8XMI - chains D and E of the 12 polymer chains in the assembly; structure by electron microscopy, 3.00 A resolution.

[Chain D (and E)]
Protein: Ktr system potassium uptake protein A
From: Bacillus subtilis
Notes: chain E of this document is another copy of the same molecule, construct and numbering; everything in this record applies to it too
UniProt: O32080 (KTRA_BACSU); numbering as in UniProt (aligned over 1-222)
Sequence (222 residues; each row starts with the number of its first residue):
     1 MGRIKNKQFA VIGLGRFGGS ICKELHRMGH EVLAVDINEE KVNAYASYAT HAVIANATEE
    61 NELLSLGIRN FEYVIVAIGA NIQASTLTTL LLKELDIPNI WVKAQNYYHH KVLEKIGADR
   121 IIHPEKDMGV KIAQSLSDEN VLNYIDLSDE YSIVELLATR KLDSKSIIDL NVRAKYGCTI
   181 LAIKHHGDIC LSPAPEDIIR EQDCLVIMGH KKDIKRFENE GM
Unresolved in the structure: 1-6, 161-164, 185-188, 199-203, 222 (chain E: 1-6, 186-201, 222)
Bound ions: Na+: E125 (together with ATP) (shared with 1 residue of chain C)
Small-molecule neighbours: ATP (adenosine-5'-triphosphate): I12, G13, L14, G15, R16, F17, G18, V35, D36, I37, N38, K41, A55, N56, A57, T58, A77, I78, G79, A80, N81, A84, K103, E125
Curated features (UniProtKB/Swiss-Prot):
  - binding site (NAD(+)): R16, D36 to N38, N56, A57, I78 to A80, K103 to Q105, H109, E125
What the authors report for this chain:
  - mutagenesis - E125Q: abolished stability in response to Na+
  - mutagenesis - E125Q: abolished stability in response to Ca2+
  - mutagenesis - E125Q: decreased binding to Ktr system potassium uptake protein B

[Chain D / chain E interface]
Contacting residue pairs (22):
  E60(D) with Y108(E), hydrogen bond
  I82(D) with Q83(E); L87(E), hydrophobic
  Q83(D) with N81(E); I82(E); Q83(E)
  L87(D) with I82(E), hydrophobic; Y108(E), hydrophobic
  L90(D) with Y108(E); K111(E); V112(E), hydrophobic; K115(E)
  L91(D) with Y108(E), hydrophobic
  E94(D) with Y108(E)
  Y108(D) with E60(E), hydrogen bond; L90(E); L91(E); E94(E)
  K111(D) with L90(E)
  V112(D) with L90(E), hydrophobic
  K115(D) with L90(E)
  I116(D) with K115(E)
Interface residues without a listed pair, chain D (13 interface residues in all): N81
Interface residues without a listed pair, chain E (13 interface residues in all): I116

[Summary]
Chain D and chain E each contribute 13 residues to their interface; the contacts include 2 hydrogen bonds. The
hydrogen-bonded pair is E60(D)-Y108(E). Ligands of chain D: ATP. The paper reports that E125Q of chain D
abolishes stability in response to Na+; E125Q of chain D abolishes stability in response to Ca2+.
Both chains are Ktr system potassium uptake protein A (Bacillus subtilis). Entry 8XMI (Potassium transporter
KtrAB from Bacillus subtilis in ATP-bound state with addition of EDTA and EGTA, C1 ...) was determined by
electron microscopy, deposited together with 8K1S, 8K1T, 8K1U and 8XMH.
